4K4V - chains A and B of the 3 polymer chains in the assembly; structure by X-ray diffraction, 2.63 A resolution.

Chain A:
Name: RNA-directed RNA polymerase 3D-POL
From: Human poliovirus 1
Notes: EC 2.7.7.48
UniProt: P03300 (POLG_POL1M); residues 1-461 here correspond to UniProt positions 1749-2209 (UniProt number = residue number + 1748)
Amino-acid sequence (471 residues; numbered 1 to 471; the number before each row is that of its first residue):
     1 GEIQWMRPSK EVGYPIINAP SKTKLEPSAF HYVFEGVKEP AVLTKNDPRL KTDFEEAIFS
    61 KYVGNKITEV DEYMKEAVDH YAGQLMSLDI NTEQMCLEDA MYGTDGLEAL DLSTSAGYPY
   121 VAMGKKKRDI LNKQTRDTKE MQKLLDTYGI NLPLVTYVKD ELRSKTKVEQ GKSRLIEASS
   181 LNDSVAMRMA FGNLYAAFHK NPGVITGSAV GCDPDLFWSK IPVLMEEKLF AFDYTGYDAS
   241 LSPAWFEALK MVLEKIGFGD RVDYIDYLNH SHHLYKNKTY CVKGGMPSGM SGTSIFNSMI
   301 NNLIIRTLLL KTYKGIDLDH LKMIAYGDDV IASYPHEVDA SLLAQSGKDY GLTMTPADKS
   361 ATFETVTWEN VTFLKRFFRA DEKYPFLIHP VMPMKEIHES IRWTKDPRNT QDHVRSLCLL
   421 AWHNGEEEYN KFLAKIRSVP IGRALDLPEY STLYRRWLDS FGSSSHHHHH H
Unresolved in the structure: 463-471
Differences from the reference sequence: engineered mutation Met-290 (Cys2038 in P03300), Asp-446 (Leu2194 in P03300); expression tag (462-471)
UniProt features mapped onto this chain:
  - binding site (Mg(2+)): Asp-233, Asp-328
What the authors report for this chain:
  - catalytic residues: Asp-233 (citing earlier work)

Chain B:
Molecule: 26-nt RNA strand
Sequence (26 nucleotides; numbered 591 to 616; the number before each row is that of its first residue):
   591 AAGUCUCCAG GUCUCUCUCG UCGAAA
Unresolved in the structure: 591-598, 612-616

Chain A / chain B interface:
Contacting residue pairs - 41 pairs, chain A then chain B:
  Pro-20(A) / A599(B)  base contact
  Lys-24(A) / A599(B)  base contact
  Glu-108(A) / C603(B)  hydrogen bond to the phosphate
  Thr-114(A) / G600(B)  phosphate contact
  Thr-114(A) / G601(B)  hydrogen bond to the phosphate
  Ser-115(A) / A599(B)  hydrogen bond to the phosphate
  Ser-115(A) / G600(B)  hydrogen bond to the phosphate
  Val-121(A) / A599(B)  phosphate contact
  Lys-126(A) / A599(B)  salt bridge to the phosphate
  Lys-127(A) / G601(B)  salt bridge to the phosphate
  Tyr-157(A) / A599(B)  sugar contact
  Lys-159(A) / G600(B)  hydrogen bond to the base
  Asp-160(A) / A599(B)  base contact
  Ile-176(A) / G600(B)  base contact
  Glu-177(A) / G600(B)  hydrogen bond to the sugar
  Ala-178(A) / G600(B)  sugar contact
  Ser-179(A) / G600(B)  hydrogen bond to the sugar
  Arg-188(A) / U602(B)  salt bridge to the phosphate
  His-199(A) / U602(B)  phosphate contact
  His-199(A) / C603(B)  salt bridge to the phosphate
  Gly-211(A) / C603(B)  hydrogen bond to the sugar
  Gly-211(A) / U604(B)  sugar contact
  Cys-212(A) / C603(B)  sugar contact
  Cys-212(A) / U604(B)  sugar contact
  Asp-213(A) / U604(B)  hydrogen bond to the sugar
  Asp-213(A) / C605(B)  sugar contact
  Pro-214(A) / U604(B)  sugar contact
  Ser-288(A) / G600(B)  hydrogen bond to the base
  Gly-289(A) / G600(B)  hydrogen bond to the sugar
  Gly-289(A) / G601(B)  sugar contact
  Met-290(A) / G601(B)  hydrogen bond to the sugar
  Ser-291(A) / G601(B)  sugar contact
  Ser-291(A) / U602(B)  phosphate contact
  Gly-292(A) / G601(B)  sugar contact
  Thr-293(A) / G601(B)  hydrogen bond to the sugar
  Ser-294(A) / G601(B)  base contact
  Tyr-326(A) / U602(B)  base contact
  Tyr-326(A) / C603(B)  sugar contact
  Asp-412(A) / C607(B)  sugar contact
  Leu-419(A) / C605(B)  sugar contact
  Leu-419(A) / U606(B)  sugar contact
Interface residues without a listed pair, chain A (40 interface residues in all): Lys-22, Leu-107, Leu-110, Asp-111, Ser-113, Val-158, Ser-184, Val-210, Arg-415

Summary:
The interface between chain A and chain B involves 40 residues on one side and 9 on the other; the contacts
include 13 hydrogen bonds and 4 salt bridges. Polar pairs include Lys-159(A)/G600(B), Ser-288(A)/G600(B) and
Glu-177(A)/G600(B). From UniProt: Mg2+-binding residues Asp-233(A) and Asp-328(A) on chain A. The paper
reports the catalytic residue Asp-233(A).
Here chain A is RNA-directed RNA polymerase 3D-POL (Human poliovirus 1) and chain B is a 26-nt RNA strand.
Entry 4K4V (Poliovirus polymerase elongation complex (r5+1_form)) was determined by X-ray diffraction,
deposited together with 4K4S, 4K4T, 4K4U, 4K4W, 4K4X, 4K4Y, 4K4Z and 4K50.
